Entry 6FJF (X-ray diffraction, 2.40 A resolution); this record covers chains D and E of the 6 polymer chains in the assembly.

# Chain D
Protein: Tubulin beta-2B chain
From: Bos taurus
UniProtKB: Q6B856 (TBB2B_BOVIN); the author numbering skips numbers that UniProt does not, so the offset changes along the chain: 1-42 = UniProt 1-42; 45-360 = UniProt 43-358; 369-455 = UniProt 359-445
Chain sequence (445 residues; each row starts with the number of its first residue; note: 10 numbers in that range are skipped by the numbering (no residue carries them; nothing is unmodelled there)):
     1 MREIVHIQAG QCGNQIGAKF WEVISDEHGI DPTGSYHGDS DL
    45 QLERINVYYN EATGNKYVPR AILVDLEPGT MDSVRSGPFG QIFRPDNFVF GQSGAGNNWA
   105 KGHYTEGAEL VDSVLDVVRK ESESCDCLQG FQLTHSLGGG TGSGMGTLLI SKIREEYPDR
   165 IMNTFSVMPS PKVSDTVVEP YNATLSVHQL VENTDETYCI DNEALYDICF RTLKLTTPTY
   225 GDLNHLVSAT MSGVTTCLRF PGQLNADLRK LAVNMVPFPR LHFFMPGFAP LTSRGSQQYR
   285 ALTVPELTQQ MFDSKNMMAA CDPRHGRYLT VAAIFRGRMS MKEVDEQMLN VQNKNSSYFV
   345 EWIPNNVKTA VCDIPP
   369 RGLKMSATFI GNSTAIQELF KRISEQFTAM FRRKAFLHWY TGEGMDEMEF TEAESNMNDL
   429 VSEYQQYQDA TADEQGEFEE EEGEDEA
Unresolved in the structure: 276-284, 442-455
Small-molecule neighbours:
  - FcMaytansine (DKE): Ala99, Gly100, Asn101, Asn102, Lys105, Asp179, Thr180, Val181, Val182, Met398, Arg401, Ala403, Phe404, Trp407, Tyr408
  - GDP (guanosine-5'-diphosphate): Gly10, Gln11, Cys12, Gln15, Ile16, Asp69, Asn101, Ser140, Gly142, Gly143, Gly144, Thr145, Gly146, Ser147, Val171, Pro173, Val177, Asp179, Glu183, Asn206, Leu209, Tyr224, Leu227, Asn228
Swiss-Prot annotation at these positions:
  - motif: Met1 to Ile4 (MREI motif)
  - binding site (GTP): Gln11, Glu71, Ser140, Gly144, Thr145, Gly146, Asn206, Asn228
  - binding site (Mg(2+)): Glu71
  - modified residue: Ser40 (Phosphoserine), Thr57 (Phosphothreonine), Lys60 (N6-acetyllysine), Ser174 (Phosphoserine), Thr287 (Phosphothreonine), Thr292 (Phosphothreonine), Arg320 (Omega-N-methylarginine), Glu448 (5-glutamyl polyglutamate)
  - cross-link (Glycyl lysine isopeptide (Lys-Gly)): Lys60 (interchain with G-Cter in ubiquitin), Lys326 (interchain with G-Cter in ubiquitin)
From the paper describing this entry:
  - binding site for FcMaytansine: Val181, Met398, Arg401, Ala403, Phe404

# Chain E
Protein: Stathmin-4
From: Rattus norvegicus
UniProtKB: P63043 (STMN4_RAT), isoform P63043-3; residues 5-145 here correspond to UniProt positions 76-216 (UniProt number = residue number + 71)
Chain sequence (143 residues; row label = number of the first residue in the row):
     3 MADMEVIELN KCTSGQSFEV ILKPPSFDGV PEFNASLPRR RDPSLEEIQK KLEAAEERRK
    63 YQEAELLKHL AEKREHEREV IQKAIEENNN FIKMAKEKLA QKMESNKENR EAHLAAMLER
   123 LQEKDKHAEE VRKNKELKEE ASR
Unresolved in the structure: 3-5, 29-43, 144-145
Construct notes: initiating methionine (3); expression tag (4)
Swiss-Prot annotation at these positions:
  - modified residue: Ser19 (Phosphoserine)

# Chain D / chain E interface
Residue-residue contacts (26):
  Tyr108(D) - His129(E)  hydrogen bond
  Tyr108(D) - Ala130(E)  hydrophobic
  Tyr108(D) - Val133(E)  hydrophobic
  Tyr108(D) - Arg134(E)  hydrogen bond (backbone-side chain)
  Thr109(D) - Lys137(E)
  Ala112(D) - Arg134(E)
  Ser155(D) - Leu123(E)
  Lys156(D) - Asp127(E)  salt bridge
  Arg158(D) - Met119(E)
  Arg158(D) - Leu123(E)
  Glu159(D) - Leu120(E)
  Glu159(D) - Leu123(E)
  Glu159(D) - Gln124(E)
  Glu159(D) - Asp127(E)
  Pro162(D) - Met119(E)  hydrophobic
  Asp163(D) - Arg112(E)
  Gln193(D) - Lys126(E)  hydrogen bond
  Asn197(D) - Leu123(E)
  Asn197(D) - Lys126(E)  hydrogen bond
  Thr409(D) - Lys140(E)  hydrogen bond (backbone-side chain)
  Gly410(D) - Lys137(E)
  Glu411(D) - Val133(E)
  Glu411(D) - Lys137(E)  salt bridge
  Gly412(D) - Val133(E)
  Gly412(D) - Asn136(E)
  Glu417(D) - His129(E)  salt bridge
Also at the interface, not in a pair above, chain D (17 interface residues in all): Met413

# Overview
17 residues of chain D and 14 residues of chain E are in contact, with 5 hydrogen bonds and 3 salt bridges.
Among the polar pairs are Lys156(D)-Asp127(E), Glu411(D)-Lys137(E) and Glu417(D)-His129(E). Chain D binds GDP
and FcMaytansine. The paper reports a binding site for FcMaytansine at Val181(D), Met398(D) and Arg401(D)
among others.
Here chain D is Tubulin beta-2B chain (Bos taurus) and chain E is Stathmin-4 (Rattus norvegicus). Entry 6FJF
(Tubulin-FcMaytansine complex) was determined by X-ray diffraction, deposited together with 6FII and 6FJM.
